PDB entry 6RDQ | electron microscopy, 4.00 A resolution | chains 2 and 7 of the 31 polymer chains in the assembly

# Chain 2
Name: ASA-2: Polytomella F-ATP synthase associated subunit 2
From: Polytomella sp. Pringsheim 198.80
Notes: engineered mutation(s): P165F, N167S
Amino-acid sequence (441 residues; each row starts with the number of its first residue):
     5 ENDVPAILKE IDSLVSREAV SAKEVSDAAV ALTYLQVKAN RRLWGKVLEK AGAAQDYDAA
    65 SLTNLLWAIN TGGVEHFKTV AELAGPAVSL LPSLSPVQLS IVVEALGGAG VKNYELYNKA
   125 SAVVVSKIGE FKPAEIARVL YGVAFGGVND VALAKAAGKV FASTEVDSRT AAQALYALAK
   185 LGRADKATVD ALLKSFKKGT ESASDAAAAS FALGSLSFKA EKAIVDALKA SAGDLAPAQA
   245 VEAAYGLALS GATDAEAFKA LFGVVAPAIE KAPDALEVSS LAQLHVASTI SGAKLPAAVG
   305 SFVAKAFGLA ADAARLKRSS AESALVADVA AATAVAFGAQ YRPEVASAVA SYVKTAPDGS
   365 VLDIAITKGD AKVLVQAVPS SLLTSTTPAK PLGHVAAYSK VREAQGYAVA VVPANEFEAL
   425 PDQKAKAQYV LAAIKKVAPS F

# Chain 7
Name: Mitochondrial ATP synthase associated protein ASA7
From: Polytomella sp. Pringsheim 198.80
Reference sequence: D8V7I2 (D8V7I2_9CHLO); numbering as in UniProt (aligned over 1-190)
Amino-acid sequence (190 residues; numbered 1 to 190; the number before each row is that of its first residue):
     1 MSSVRAGVEA GRRDLTTFTF SGLQDAPVAA LSGSIKLNVA AKAGKAEVTV AAGAAKAATQ
    61 VSAAALRKLS GSKISLAEVA RISVLHSSIQ NYLLSLSNER YQLLSQWPDF TTMYGKDFYY
   121 RAHPEDLKKF YDAADEYYKL YETVTEFDSL SALASQVVPN YAARRRSTVH PAIGSTVADG
   181 AFTNFLLSKQ
Disordered / not traced: 1-14

# How chain 2 and chain 7 interact
Contacting residue pairs (104; chain 2 residue first):
  E5(2) - K56(7)
  E5(2) - A57(7)
  N6(2) - K56(7)
  N6(2) - A57(7)
  N6(2) - A58(7)  hydrogen bond (side chain-backbone)
  N6(2) - T59(7)
  D7(2) - K56(7)  hydrogen bond (backbone-backbone)
  D7(2) - A57(7)
  I11(2) - V50(7)  hydrophobic
  I11(2) - A51(7)
  I11(2) - A52(7)  hydrophobic
  I11(2) - A55(7)  hydrophobic
  E14(2) - A52(7)
  I15(2) - I35(7)  hydrophobic
  I15(2) - A52(7)  hydrophobic
  K27(2) - L31(7)
  K27(2) - S32(7)
  E28(2) - S32(7)
  E28(2) - S34(7)  hydrogen bond
  D31(2) - A30(7)
  D31(2) - L31(7)  hydrogen bond (side chain-backbone)
  D31(2) - S32(7)  hydrogen bond (side chain-backbone)
  D31(2) - I35(7)
  A32(2) - I35(7)  hydrophobic
  V34(2) - P27(7)  hydrophobic
  A35(2) - I35(7)  hydrophobic
  A35(2) - L37(7)  hydrophobic
  T37(2) - L66(7)
  T37(2) - L69(7)
  Y38(2) - A26(7)
  Y38(2) - P27(7)  hydrogen bond (side chain-backbone)
  Y38(2) - L37(7)  hydrophobic
  Y38(2) - V39(7)  hydrophobic
  L39(2) - V50(7)  hydrophobic
  Q40(2) - V61(7)
  Q40(2) - A65(7)
  Q40(2) - L69(7)
  K42(2) - L69(7)  hydrogen bond (side chain-backbone)
  K42(2) - S72(7)  hydrogen bond (side chain-backbone)
  K42(2) - I74(7)
  R45(2) - I74(7)  hydrogen bond (side chain-backbone)
  R45(2) - S75(7)  hydrogen bond (side chain-backbone)
  R45(2) - L76(7)
  W48(2) - L76(7)
  G49(2) - L76(7)
  A64(2) - L31(7)
  S65(2) - L31(7)
  N68(2) - P27(7)
  N68(2) - L31(7)
  W71(2) - S21(7)
  W71(2) - G22(7)
  W71(2) - A26(7)  hydrophobic
  W71(2) - P27(7)
  N74(2) - L15(7)
  T75(2) - S21(7)  hydrogen bond
  T75(2) - L69(7)
  T75(2) - S70(7)
  G76(2) - L69(7)
  G77(2) - S72(7)
  G77(2) - K73(7)
  G77(2) - I74(7)  hydrogen bond (backbone-backbone)
  V78(2) - L15(7)
  V78(2) - I74(7)  hydrophobic
  V78(2) - L76(7)  hydrophobic
  E79(2) - L15(7)
  E79(2) - S75(7)
  E79(2) - L76(7)  hydrogen bond (backbone-backbone)
  H80(2) - L76(7)
  H80(2) - E78(7)  salt bridge
  K82(2) - E78(7)
  V101(2) - D25(7)
  E108(2) - F20(7)
  E108(2) - S21(7)
  G112(2) - L15(7)
  G112(2) - T16(7)  hydrogen bond (backbone-backbone)
  A113(2) - L15(7)  hydrophobic
  R142(2) - F20(7)  hydrogen bond (side chain-backbone)
  R142(2) - S21(7)
  R142(2) - Q24(7)  hydrogen bond (side chain-backbone)
  R142(2) - D25(7)  salt bridge
  Y145(2) - T16(7)  hydrogen bond
  Y145(2) - F18(7)  hydrogen bond (side chain-backbone)
  Y145(2) - F20(7)  hydrophobic
  F149(2) - T16(7)
  R173(2) - F20(7)  hydrogen bond (side chain-backbone)
  R173(2) - Q24(7)
  R173(2) - R67(7)
  A176(2) - F20(7)
  Q177(2) - F20(7)
  Y180(2) - T17(7)  hydrogen bond
  Y180(2) - F20(7)  hydrophobic
  E205(2) - A64(7)
  S208(2) - F18(7)
  S208(2) - R67(7)
  D209(2) - F20(7)
  D209(2) - R67(7)  salt bridge
  A211(2) - F18(7)  hydrophobic
  A212(2) - F18(7)
  A212(2) - F20(7)  hydrophobic
  D238(2) - K68(7)
  A240(2) - G71(7)
  Q243(2) - T17(7)
  Q243(2) - F18(7)
  E246(2) - F18(7)
Interface residues without a listed pair, chain 2 (57 interface residues in all): A10, L18, L52, K136, S206
Interface residues without a listed pair, chain 7 (45 interface residues in all): T19, L23, G53, A77

# In short
Chain 2 and chain 7 form an interface of 57 and 45 residues respectively; the contacts include 20 hydrogen
bonds and 3 salt bridges. Polar pairs include H80(2)-E78(7), R142(2)-D25(7) and D209(2)-R67(7).
Chain 2 is ASA-2: Polytomella F-ATP synthase associated subunit 2 and chain 7 is Mitochondrial ATP synthase
associated protein ASA7, both from Polytomella sp. Pringsheim 198.80; the structure, Cryo-EM structure of
Polytomella F-ATP synthase, Rotary substate 1D, composite map, was determined by electron microscopy together
with 6RD4, 6RD5, 6RD6, 6RD7, 6RD8, 6RD9 and 46 further entries from the same study.
